PDB entry 7OHY | electron microscopy, 3.90 A resolution | chains 1 and N of the 26 polymer chains in the assembly

== Chain 1 ==
Molecule: 25S rRNA
Source organism: Saccharomyces cerevisiae S288C
Sequence (3396 nucleotides; each row starts with the number of its first residue; note: 87 numbers in that range are skipped by the numbering (no residue carries them; nothing is unmodelled there); a row labelled like 990A-990Z holds insertion residues (990A, then the next letters in order)):
     1 GUUUGACCUCAAAUCAGGUAGGAGUACCCGCUGAACUUAAGCAUAUCAAU
    51 AAGCGGAGGAAAAGAAACCAACCGGGAUUGCCUUAGUAACGGCGAGUGAA
   101 GCGGCAAAAGCUCAAAUUUGAAAUCUGGUACCUUCGGUGCCCGAGUUGUA
   151 AUUUGGAGAGGGCAACUUUGGGGCCGUUCCUUGUCUAUGUUCCUUGGAAC
   201 AGGACGUCAUAGAGGGUGAGAAUCCCGUGUGGCGAGGAGUGCGGUUCUUU
   251 GUAAAGUGCCUUCGAAGAGUCGAGUUGUUUGGGAAUGCAGCUCUAAGUGG
   301 GUGGUAAAUUCCAUCUAAAGCUAAAUAUUGGCGAGAGACCGAUAGCGAAC
   351 AAGUACAGUGAUGGAAAGAUGAAAAGAACUUUGAAAAGAGAGUGAAAAAG
   401 UACGUGAAAUUGUUGAAAGGGAAGGGCAUUUGAUCAGACAUGGUGUUUUG
   451 UGCCCUCUGCUCCUUGUGGGUAGGGGAAUCUCGCAUUUCACUGGGCCAGC
   501 AUCAGUUUUGGUGGCAGGAUAAAUCCAUAGGAAUGUAGCUUGCCUCGGUA
   551 AGUAUUAUAGCCUGUGGGAAUACUGCCAGCUGGGACUGAGGACUGCGACG
   601 UAAGUCAAGGAUGCUGGCAUAAUGGUUAUAUGCCGCCCGUCUUGAAACAC
   651 GGACCAAGGAGUCUAACGUCUAUGCGAGUGUUUGGGUGUAAAACCCAUAC
   701 GCGUAAUGAAAGUGAACGUAGGUUGGGGCCUCGCAAGAGGUGCACAAUCG
   751 ACCGAUCCUGAUGUCUUCGGAUGGAUUUGAGUAAGAGCAUAGCUGUUGGG
   801 ACCCGAAAGAUGGUGAACUAUGCCUGAAUAGGGUGAAGCCAGAGGAAACU
   851 CUGGUGGAGGCUCGUAGCGGUUCUGACGUGCAAAUCGAUCGUCGAAUUUG
   901 GGUAUAGGGGCGAAAGACUAAUCGAACCAUCUAGUAGCUGGUUCCUGCCG
   951 AAGUUUCCCUCAGGAUAGCAGAAGCUCGUAUCAGUUUUAU
990A-990Z GAGGUAAAGCGAAUGAUUAGAGGUUC
991A-991Z CGGGGUCGAAAUGACCUUGACCUAUU
992A-992Z CUCAAACUUUAAAUAUGUAAGAAGUC
993A-993I CUUGUUACU
  1060 UAA
  1081 UUGAACGUGGACAUUUGAAUGAAGAGCUUUUAGUGGGCCAUUUUUGGUAA
  1131 GCAGAACUGGCGAUGCGGGAUGAACCGAACGUAGAGUUAAGGUGCCGGAA
  1181 UACACGCUCAUCAGACACCACAAAAGGUGUUAGUUCAUCUAGACAGCCGG
  1231 ACGGUGGCCAUGGAAGUCGGAAUCCGCUAAGGAGUGUGUAACAACUCACC
  1281 GGCCGAAUGAACUAGCCCUGAAAAUGGAUGGCGCUCAAGCGUGUUACCUA
  1331 UACUCUACCGUCAGGGUUGAUAUGAUGCCCUGACGAGUAGGCAGGCGUGG
  1381 AGGUCAGUGACGAAGCCUAGACCGUAAGGUCGGGUCGAACGGCCUCUAGU
  1431 GCAGAUCUUGGUGGUAGUAGCAAAUAUUCAAAUGAGAACUUUGAAGACUG
  1481 AAGUGGGGAAAGGUUCCACGUCAACAGCAGUUGGACGUGGGUUAGUCGAU
  1531 CCUAAGAGAUGGGGAAGCUCCGUUUCAAAGGCCUGAUUUUAUGCAGGCCA
  1581 CCAUCGAAAGGGAAUCCGGUUAAGAUUCCGGAACCUGGAUAUGGAUUCUU
  1631 CACGGUAACGUAACUGAAUGUGGAGACGUCGGCGCGAGCCCUGGGAGGAG
  1681 UUAUCUUUUCUUCUUAACAGCUUAUCACCCCGGAAUUGGUUUAUCCGGAG
  1731 AUGGGGUCUUAUGGCUGGAAGAGGCCAGCACCUUUGCUGGCUCCGGUGCG
  1781 CUUGUGACGGCCCGUGAAAAUCCACAGGAAGGAAUAGUUUUCAUGCCAGG
  1831 UCGUACUGAUAACCGCAGCAGGUCUCCAAGGUGAACAGCCUCUAGUUGAU
  1881 AGAAUAAUGUAGAUAAGGGAAGUCGGCAAAAUAGAUCCGUAACUUCGGGA
  1931 UAAGGAUUGGCUCUAAGGGUCGGGUAGUGAGGGCCUUGGUCAGACGCAGC
  1981 GGGCGUGCUUGUGGACUGCUUGGUGGGGCUUGCUCUGCUAGGCGGACUAC
  2031 UUGCGUGCCUUGUUGUAGACGGCCUUGGUAGGUCUCUUGUAGACCGUCGC
  2081 UUGCUACAAUUAACGAUCAACUUAGAACUGGUACGGACAAGGGGAAUCUG
  2131 ACUGUCUAAUUAAAACAUAGCAUUGCGAUGGUCAGAAAGUGAUGUUGACG
  2181 CAAUGUGAUUUCUGCCCAGUGCUCUGAAUGUCAAAGUGAAGAAAUUCAAC
  2231 CAAGCGCGGGUAAACGGCGGGAGUAACUAUGACUCUCUUAAGGUAGCCAA
  2281 AUGCCUCGUCAUCUAAUUAGUGACGCGCAUGAAUGGAUUAACGAGAUUCC
  2331 CACUGUCCCUAUCUACUAUCUAGCGAAACCACAGCCAAGGGAACGGGCUU
  2381 GGCAGAAUCAGCGGGGAAAGAAGACCCUGUUGAGCUUGACUCUAGUUUGA
  2431 CAUUGUGAAGAGACAUAGAGGGUGUAGAAUAAGUGGGAGCUUCGGCGCCA
  2481 GUGAAAUACCACUACCUUUAUAGUUUCUUUACUUAUUCAAUGAAGCGGAG
  2531 CUGGAAUUCAUUUUCCACGUUCUAGCAUUCAAGGUCCCAUUCGGGGCUGA
  2581 UCCGGGUUGAAGACAUUGUCAGGUGGGGAGUUUGGCUGGGGCGGCACAUC
  2631 UGUUAAACGAUAACGCAGAUGUCCUAAGGGGGGCUCAUGGAGAACAGAAA
  2681 UCUCCAGUAGAACAAAAGGGUAAAAGCCCCCUUGAUUUUGAUUUUCAGUG
  2731 UGAAUACAAACCAUGAAAGUGUGGCCUAUCGAUCCUUUAGUCCCUCGGAA
  2781 UUUGAGGCUAGAGGUGCCAGAAAAGUUACCACAGGGAUAACUGGCUUGUG
  2831 GCAGUCAAGCGUUCAUAGCGACAUUGCUUUUUGAUUCUUCGAUGUCGGCU
  2881 CUUCCUAUCAUACCGAAGCAGAAUUCGGUAAGCGUUGGAUUGUUCACCCA
  2931 CUAAUAGGGAACGUGAGCUGGGUUUAGACCGUCGUGAGACAGGUUAGUUU
  2981 UACCCUACUGAUGAAUGUUACCGCAAUAGUAAUUGAACUUAGUACGAGAG
  3031 GAACAGUUCAUUCGGAUAAUUGGUUUUUGCGGCUGUCUGAUCAGGCAUUG
  3081 CCGCGAAGCUACCAUCCGCUGGAUUAUGGCUGAACGCCUCUAAGUCAGAA
  3131 UCCAUGCUAGAACGCGGUGAUUUCUUUGCUCCACACAAUAUAGAUGGAUA
  3181 CGAAUAAGGCGUCCUUGUGGCGUCGCUGAACCAUAGCAGGCUAGCAACGG
  3231 UGCACUUGGCGGAAAGGCCUUGGGUGCUUGCUGGCGAAUUGCAAUGUCAU
  3281 UUUGCGUGGGGAUAAAUCAUUUGUAUACGACUUAGAUGUACAACGGGGUA
  3331 UUGUAAGCAGUAGAGUAGCCUUGUUGUUACGAUCUGCUGAGAUUAAGCCU
  3381 UUGUUGUCUGAUUUGU
Not modelled in the structure: 40-42, 165, 306-309, 462-470, 709-711, 761-769, 780, 818-924, 937, 990A-990Z, 991A-991Z, 992A-992Z, 993A-993I, 1081-1096, 1197-1200, 1301-1308, 1352, 1452-2351, 2373, 2394-2829, 2837-2847, 2859-2889, 2912-2982, 3078-3079, 3377

== Chain N ==
Protein: 60S ribosomal protein L15-A
Source organism: Saccharomyces cerevisiae (strain ATCC 204508 / S288c)
UniProtKB: P05748 (RL15A_YEAST); residue numbers follow UniProt; this construct covers 1-204
Chain sequence (204 residues; each row starts with the number of its first residue):
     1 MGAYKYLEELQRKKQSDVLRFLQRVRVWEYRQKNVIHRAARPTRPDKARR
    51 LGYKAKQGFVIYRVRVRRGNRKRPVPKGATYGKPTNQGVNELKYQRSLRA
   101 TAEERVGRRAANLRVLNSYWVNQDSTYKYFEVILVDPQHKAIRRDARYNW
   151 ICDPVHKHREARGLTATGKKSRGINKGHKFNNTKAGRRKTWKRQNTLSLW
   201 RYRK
Not modelled in the structure: 1, 70-95

== How chain 1 and chain N interact ==
Pairs across the interface (132):
  U9(1) - Ala40(N)  phosphate contact
  C10(1) - Lys33(N)  salt bridge to the phosphate
  G18(1) - Asn112(N)  base contact
  U19(1) - Asn112(N)  sugar contact
  U19(1) - Gln138(N)  sugar contact
  A20(1) - Ala111(N)  sugar contact
  C27(1) - Lys192(N)  salt bridge to the phosphate
  C29(1) - Arg162(N)  hydrogen bond to the sugar
  C29(1) - Arg172(N)  hydrogen bond to the phosphate
  C29(1) - Lys189(N)  phosphate contact
  G30(1) - Arg172(N)  salt bridge to the phosphate
  G30(1) - Ile174(N)  phosphate contact
  C31(1) - Arg187(N)  salt bridge to the phosphate
  U32(1) - Arg188(N)  hydrogen bond to the base
  G33(1) - Arg188(N)  base contact
  A49(1) - Arg187(N)  base contact
  A49(1) - Trp191(N)  hydrogen bond to the phosphate
  U50(1) - Arg188(N)  salt bridge to the phosphate
  U50(1) - Trp191(N)  phosphate contact
  G55(1) - Ala161(N)  hydrogen bond to the base
  G56(1) - Lys157(N)  hydrogen bond to the sugar
  G56(1) - His158(N)  phosphate contact
  G56(1) - Ala161(N)  sugar contact
  G56(1) - Arg162(N)  base contact
  A57(1) - Pro154(N)  phosphate contact
  A57(1) - Val155(N)  sugar contact
  A57(1) - Lys157(N)  phosphate contact
  A57(1) - His158(N)  phosphate contact
  G58(1) - Pro154(N)  phosphate contact
  G58(1) - Lys157(N)  salt bridge to the phosphate
  A61(1) - Val155(N)  phosphate contact
  A61(1) - Lys189(N)  base contact
  A62(1) - Val155(N)  phosphate contact
  A62(1) - Arg162(N)  salt bridge to the phosphate
  A62(1) - Leu164(N)  phosphate contact
  A62(1) - Arg172(N)  hydrogen bond to the sugar
  A63(1) - Leu164(N)  phosphate contact
  A63(1) - Arg172(N)  salt bridge to the phosphate
  A63(1) - Ile174(N)  sugar contact
  G64(1) - Lys169(N)  salt bridge to the phosphate
  A65(1) - Lys176(N)  salt bridge to the phosphate
  A66(1) - Lys176(N)  salt bridge to the phosphate
  C68(1) - Gly177(N)  phosphate contact
  C69(1) - Gly177(N)  phosphate contact
  C69(1) - His178(N)  salt bridge to the phosphate
  A70(1) - His178(N)  salt bridge to the phosphate
  U79(1) - Lys189(N)  phosphate contact
  G80(1) - Lys189(N)  salt bridge to the phosphate
  G80(1) - Arg193(N)  salt bridge to the phosphate
  C81(1) - Trp200(N)  sugar contact
  C82(1) - Trp200(N)  sugar contact
  G98(1) - Asn195(N)  phosphate contact
  A99(1) - Gln194(N)  hydrogen bond to the phosphate
  A100(1) - Asn181(N)  sugar contact
  U112(1) - Arg147(N)  hydrogen bond to the sugar
  C113(1) - Arg147(N)  salt bridge to the phosphate
  A114(1) - Arg49(N)  salt bridge to the phosphate
  A114(1) - Arg50(N)  hydrogen bond to the base
  A115(1) - Tyr4(N)  phosphate contact
  A115(1) - Arg49(N)  salt bridge to the phosphate
  A116(1) - Gly2(N)  hydrogen bond to the phosphate
  U126(1) - His139(N)  sugar contact
  U126(1) - Lys140(N)  phosphate contact
  U126(1) - Ala141(N)  sugar contact
  U126(1) - Arg144(N)  salt bridge to the phosphate
  G127(1) - Lys140(N)  phosphate contact
  G127(1) - Arg144(N)  salt bridge to the phosphate
  G136(1) - Lys140(N)  salt bridge to the phosphate
  A144(1) - Gln57(N)  hydrogen bond to the sugar
  G145(1) - Arg41(N)  salt bridge to the phosphate
  G145(1) - Ala55(N)  sugar contact
  U146(1) - Arg41(N)  salt bridge to the phosphate
  U147(1) - Arg41(N)  hydrogen bond to the sugar
  G148(1) - Tyr4(N)  hydrogen bond to the phosphate
  G148(1) - Arg49(N)  hydrogen bond to the sugar
  G148(1) - Ala55(N)  sugar contact
  U149(1) - Arg49(N)  salt bridge to the phosphate
  U149(1) - Lys54(N)  phosphate contact
  U149(1) - Ala55(N)  hydrogen bond to the phosphate
  A150(1) - Lys54(N)  salt bridge to the phosphate
  A150(1) - Lys56(N)  salt bridge to the phosphate
  G267(1) - Arg12(N)  salt bridge to the phosphate
  G267(1) - Arg50(N)  hydrogen bond to the sugar
  A268(1) - Glu8(N)  phosphate contact
  A268(1) - Arg12(N)  salt bridge to the phosphate
  A268(1) - Lys14(N)  hydrogen bond to the sugar
  A268(1) - Lys47(N)  salt bridge to the phosphate
  A268(1) - Arg50(N)  salt bridge to the phosphate
  G269(1) - Lys14(N)  salt bridge to the phosphate
  G269(1) - Gln15(N)  hydrogen bond to the base
  G269(1) - Arg44(N)  salt bridge to the phosphate
  G269(1) - Lys47(N)  salt bridge to the phosphate
  G269(1) - Trp120(N)  base contact
  G269(1) - Gln123(N)  base contact
  U270(1) - Arg99(N)  salt bridge to the phosphate
  U270(1) - Lys170(N)  phosphate contact
  C271(1) - Lys170(N)  salt bridge to the phosphate
  G281(1) - Asn182(N)  hydrogen bond to the base
  G282(1) - His178(N)  hydrogen bond to the base
  G282(1) - Lys179(N)  hydrogen bond to the base
  G282(1) - Asn182(N)  base contact
  U286(1) - Lys179(N)  sugar contact
  G287(1) - Gly173(N)  sugar contact
  G287(1) - Phe180(N)  sugar contact
  C288(1) - Lys170(N)  sugar contact
  C288(1) - Ser171(N)  sugar contact
  A289(1) - Arg96(N)  phosphate contact
  A289(1) - Ser97(N)  sugar contact
  A289(1) - Lys170(N)  phosphate contact
  G290(1) - Leu98(N)  phosphate contact
  C291(1) - Arg68(N)  salt bridge to the phosphate
  C291(1) - Lys128(N)  salt bridge to the phosphate
  U292(1) - Arg68(N)  salt bridge to the phosphate
  U294(1) - Gln15(N)  hydrogen bond to the phosphate
  G297(1) - Arg12(N)  hydrogen bond to the base
  G303(1) - Lys179(N)  salt bridge to the phosphate
  A319(1) - Arg50(N)  sugar contact
  A319(1) - Leu51(N)  phosphate contact
  A319(1) - Asn117(N)  sugar contact
  G320(1) - Trp150(N)  sugar contact
  G320(1) - Arg159(N)  phosphate contact
  G320(1) - Ala166(N)  hydrogen bond to the phosphate
  C321(1) - Trp150(N)  sugar contact
  C321(1) - Arg159(N)  salt bridge to the phosphate
  U322(1) - His156(N)  salt bridge to the phosphate
  A665(1) - Arg203(N)  salt bridge to the phosphate
  U682(1) - Tyr202(N)  hydrogen bond to the base
  U683(1) - Trp200(N)  phosphate contact
  U683(1) - Lys204(N)  salt bridge to the phosphate
  G684(1) - Trp200(N)  phosphate contact
  A691(1) - Arg201(N)  phosphate contact
  A692(1) - Arg201(N)  salt bridge to the phosphate
Also at the interface, not in a pair above, chain 1 (82 interface residues in all): C28, A77, C125, A265, A295, U302, U664
Also at the interface, not in a pair above, chain N (83 interface residues in all): Lys5, Glu9, Gln11, Pro45, Asp46, Gly69, Thr165, Thr183, Lys184, Ala185, Leu199

== In short ==
The interface between chain 1 and chain N involves 82 residues on one side and 83 on the other; the contacts
include 26 hydrogen bonds and 44 salt bridges. Polar contacts include U32(1)-Arg188(N), G55(1)-Ala161(N) and
A114(1)-Arg50(N).
Chain 1 is 25S rRNA (Saccharomyces cerevisiae S288C) and chain N is 60S ribosomal protein L15-A (Saccharomyces
cerevisiae (strain ATCC 204508 / S288c)); the structure, Nog1-TAP associated immature ribosomal particles from
S. cerevisiae after rpL34 expression shut down, population B, was determined by electron microscopy (same
publication as 7OF1 and 7OHU).
